PDB entry 6DIG | X-ray diffraction, 2.00 A resolution | chains B and C of the 3 polymer chains in the assembly

== Chain B ==
Protein: HLA class II histocompatibility antigen, DQ beta 1 chain
From: Homo sapiens
Reference sequence: Q5SU54 (Q5SU54_HUMAN); residues 3-198 here correspond to UniProt positions 35-230 (UniProt number = residue number + 32)
Sequence (215 residues; each row starts with the number of its first residue; numbers below 1 keep their minus sign (Gly-3 is residue -3)):
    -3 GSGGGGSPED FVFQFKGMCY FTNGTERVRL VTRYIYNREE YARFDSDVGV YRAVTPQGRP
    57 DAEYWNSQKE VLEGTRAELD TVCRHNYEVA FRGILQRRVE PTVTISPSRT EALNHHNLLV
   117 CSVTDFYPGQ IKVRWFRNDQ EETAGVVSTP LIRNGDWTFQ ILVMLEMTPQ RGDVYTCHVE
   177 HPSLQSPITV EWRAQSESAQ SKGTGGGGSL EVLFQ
Not modelled in the structure: -3 to 2, 105-112, 191-211
Construct notes: expression tag (-3 to 2, 199-211)
Cystine bridges: Cys15-Cys79, Cys117-Cys173
Covalent attachments: N-acetylglucosamine (NAG) linked to Asn19
Reported in the primary citation:
  - post-translational modification sites: Asn19

== Chain C ==
Protein: 13-mer peptide: ALA-GLY-ASN-HIS-ALA-ALA-GLY-ILE-LEU-THR-LEU-GLY-LYS
From: Homo sapiens
Sequence (13 residues; each row starts with the number of its first residue):
     1 AGNHAAGILT LGK

== Interface between chain B and chain C ==
Residue-residue contacts - 31 pairs, chain B then chain C:
  Phe11(B) with Ala6(C), hydrophobic; Gly7(C); Ile8(C), hydrophobic
  Gly13(B) with Ala6(C)
  Tyr30(B) with Gly7(C); Ile8(C), hydrophobic; Leu9(C), hydrogen bond (side chain-backbone)
  Tyr37(B) with Leu11(C)
  Tyr47(B) with Leu9(C)
  Pro56(B) with Lys13(C)
  Asp57(B) with Leu11(C); Gly12(C), hydrogen bond (side chain-backbone)
  Tyr60(B) with Leu11(C); Gly12(C)
  Trp61(B) with Leu9(C); Thr10(C), hydrogen bond (side chain-backbone); Leu11(C), hydrophobic
  Val67(B) with Leu9(C), hydrophobic
  Glu74(B) with Ala6(C); Gly7(C), hydrogen bond (side chain-backbone)
  Thr77(B) with His4(C), hydrogen bond (backbone-side chain)
  Val78(B) with His4(C); Ala5(C); Ala6(C)
  His81(B) with Gly2(C), hydrogen bond (side chain-backbone); His4(C), hydrogen bond
  Asn82(B) with Asn3(C); His4(C), hydrogen bond (side chain-backbone)
  Val85(B) with Gly2(C); Asn3(C)
  Ala86(B) with Asn3(C)
Interface residues without a listed pair, chain B (20 interface residues in all): Phe9, Thr28, Thr71
Interface residues without a listed pair, chain C (13 interface residues in all): Ala1

== In short ==
20 residues of chain B and 13 residues of chain C are in contact, with 8 hydrogen bonds. Among the polar pairs
are Tyr30(B)-Leu9(C), Asp57(B)-Gly12(C) and Trp61(B)-Thr10(C). Covalently linked N-acetylglucosamine: at
Asn19(B). From the paper: a modification site at Asn19(B).
Here chain B is HLA class II histocompatibility antigen, DQ beta 1 chain and chain C is a 13-mer peptide:
ALA-GLY-ASN-HIS-ALA-ALA-GLY-ILE-LEU-THR-LEU-GLY-LYS, both from Homo sapiens. Entry 6DIG (Crystal structure of
DQA1*01:02/DQB1*06:02 in complex with a hypocretin peptide) was determined by X-ray diffraction.
